Entry 5AVB (X-ray diffraction, 2.40 A resolution); this record covers chains C and I of the 10 polymer chains in the assembly.

[Chain C]
Protein: Histone H2A type 1-B/E
Organism: Homo sapiens
UniProt: P04908 (H2A1B_HUMAN); residues 0-129 here correspond to UniProt positions 1-130 (UniProt number = residue number + 1)
Sequence (133 residues; row label = number of the first residue in the row; numbers below 1 keep their minus sign (Gly-3 is residue -3)):
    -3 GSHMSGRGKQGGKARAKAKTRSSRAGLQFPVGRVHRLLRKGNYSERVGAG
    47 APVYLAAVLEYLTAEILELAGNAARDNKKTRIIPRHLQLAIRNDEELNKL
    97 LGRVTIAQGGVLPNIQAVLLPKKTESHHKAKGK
Unresolved in the structure: -3 to 12, 119-129
Differences from the reference sequence: expression tag (-3 to -1)
Swiss-Prot annotation at these positions:
  - modified residue: Ser1 (N-acetylserine), Arg3 (Citrulline), Lys5 (N6-(2-hydroxyisobutyryl)lysine), Lys9 (N6-(2-hydroxyisobutyryl)lysine), Lys13 (N6-(beta-hydroxybutyryl)lysine), Lys36 (N6-(2-hydroxyisobutyryl)lysine), Lys74 (N6-(2-hydroxyisobutyryl)lysine), Lys75 (N6-(2-hydroxyisobutyryl)lysine), Lys95 (N6-(2-hydroxyisobutyryl)lysine), Gln104 (N5-methylglutamine), Lys118 (N6-(2-hydroxyisobutyryl)lysine), Lys119 (N6-crotonyllysine), Thr120 (Phosphothreonine), Lys125 (N6-crotonyllysine)
  - cross-link (Glycyl lysine isopeptide (Lys-Gly)): Lys13 (interchain with G-Cter in ubiquitin), Lys15 (interchain with G-Cter in ubiquitin), Lys119 (interchain with G-Cter in ubiquitin)

[Chain I]
Molecule: 147-nt DNA strand
Sequence (147 nucleotides; numbered -73 to 73; the number before each row is that of its first residue; numbers below 1 keep their minus sign (DA-73 is residue -73)):
   -73 ATCAATATCCACCTGCAGATACTACCAAAAGTGTATTTGGAAACTGCTCC
   -23 ATCAAAAGGCATGTTCAGCTGGAATCCAGCTGAACATGCCTTTTGATGGA
    27 GCAGTTTCCAAATACACTTTTGGTAGTATCTGCAGGTGGATATTGAT
Ion coordination: Mn2+ site 1: DG-35, DG-34; Mn2+ site 2 near DG-3 (its only coordinating residue here); Mn2+ site 3 near DG5 (its only coordinating residue here); Mn2+ site 4 near DG27 (its only coordinating residue here); Mn2+ site 5 near DG48 (its only coordinating residue here); Mn2+ site 6 near DG61 (its only coordinating residue here)

[How chain C and chain I interact]
Pairs across the interface - 13 pairs, chain C then chain I:
  Ala14(C) - DG-43(I)  phosphate contact
  Ala14(C) - DT-42(I)  phosphate contact
  Lys15(C) - DG-43(I)  phosphate contact
  Lys15(C) - DT-42(I)  hydrogen bond to the phosphate
  Thr16(C) - DG-43(I)  phosphate contact
  Arg17(C) - DG-43(I)  salt bridge to the phosphate
  Arg20(C) - DT-42(I)  salt bridge to the phosphate
  Gly28(C) - DA-44(I)  phosphate contact
  Arg29(C) - DA-44(I)  hydrogen bond to the phosphate
  Arg32(C) - DA-45(I)  phosphate contact
  Arg32(C) - DA-44(I)  salt bridge to the phosphate
  Arg42(C) - DG-35(I)  sugar contact
  Arg77(C) - DA-55(I)  sugar contact
Also at the interface, not in a pair above, chain C (11 interface residues in all): Lys74
Also at the interface, not in a pair above, chain I (7 interface residues in all): DA-63

[Summary]
11 residues of chain C face 7 of chain I across their interface, with 2 hydrogen bonds and 3 salt bridges.
Among the polar pairs are Lys15(C)-DT-42(I), Arg29(C)-DA-44(I) and Arg17(C)-DG-43(I). DG-35(I) and DG-34(I)
coordinate Mn2+ site 1.
Here chain C is Histone H2A type 1-B/E (Homo sapiens) and chain I is a 147-nt DNA strand. Entry 5AVB (human
nucleosome core particle) was determined by X-ray diffraction, deposited together with 5AV5, 5AV6, 5AV8, 5AV9
and 5AVC.
